Entry 1IKN (X-ray diffraction, 2.30 A resolution); this record covers chains C and D of the 3 polymer chains in the assembly.

# Chain C
Name: Protein (nf-kappa-B P50D subunit)
Organism: Mus musculus
Notes: fragment: n-terminal and dimerization domains
UniProtKB: P25799 (NFKB1_MOUSE); residue numbers follow UniProt; this construct covers 245-363
Amino-acid sequence (119 residues; row label = number of the first residue in the row):
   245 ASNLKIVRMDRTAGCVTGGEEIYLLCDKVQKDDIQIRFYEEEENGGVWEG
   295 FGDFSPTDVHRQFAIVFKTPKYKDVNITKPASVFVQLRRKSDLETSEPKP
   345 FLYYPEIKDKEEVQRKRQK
Disordered / not traced: 358-363
UniProt features mapped onto this chain:
  - motif: Gln358 to Lys363 (Nuclear localization signal)
  - modified residue: Ser335 (Phosphoserine)
  - cross-link: Lys323 (Glycyl lysine isopeptide (Lys-Gly) (interchain with G-Cter in SUMO2))

# Chain D
Name: Protein (I-kappa-B-alpha)
Organism: Homo sapiens
UniProtKB: P25963 (IKBA_HUMAN); numbering as in UniProt (aligned over 73-302)
Amino-acid sequence (236 residues; numbered 67 to 302; the number before each row is that of its first residue):
    67 KQQLTEDGDSFLHLAIIHEEKALTMEVIRQVKGDLAFLNFQNNLQQTPLH
   117 LAVITNQPEIAEALLGAGCDPELRDFRGNTPLHLACEQGCLASVGVLTQS
   167 CTTPHLHSILKATNYNGHTCLHLASIHGYLGIVELLVSLGADVNAQEPCN
   217 GRTALHLAVDLQNPDLVSLLLKCGADVNRVTYQGYSPYQLTWGRPSTRIQ
   267 QQLGQLTLENLQMLPESEDEESYDTESEFTEFTEDE
Disordered / not traced: 67-72, 96-100, 294-302
UniProt features mapped onto this chain:
  - motif: Leu110 to Ile120 (Nuclear import signal)
  - modified residue: Asn210 (3S: -3-hydroxyasparagine), Asn244 (3S: -3-hydroxyasparagine), Ser283 (Phosphoserine), Ser288 (Phosphoserine), Thr291 (Phosphothreonine), Ser293 (Phosphoserine), Thr299 (Phosphothreonine)
  - mutagenesis: Leu115 to Ile120 (Greatly reduced nuclear localization. Great reduction in its ability to inhibit DNA binding of RELA), Asn210 (N210A: Almost abolished ability to inhibit NF-kappa-B DNA-binding activity; when associated with A-244), Ser234 (S234A: No inducible ubiquitination nor protein degradation), Asn244 (N244A: Almost abolished ability to inhibit NF-kappa-B DNA-binding activity; when associated with A-210), Ser262 (S262A: No inducible ubiquitination nor protein degradation), Thr263 (T263A: No inducible ubiquitination nor protein degradation)

# How chain C and chain D interact
Pairs across the interface (24; chain C residue first):
  Lys249(C) with Tyr248(D)
  Ile250(C) with Tyr248(D)
  Val251(C) with Asn216(D); Tyr248(D); Gln249(D)
  Arg252(C) with Cys215(D); Asn216(D); Arg218(D); Gln249(D)
  Met253(C) with Cys215(D), hydrogen bond (backbone-backbone)
  Arg255(C) with Tyr181(D); Asn182(D)
  Thr256(C) with Pro214(D); Cys215(D)
  Ala257(C) with Tyr181(D)
  Phe307(C) with Glu286(D); Glu287(D)
  Lys323(C) with Glu138(D)
  Pro324(C) with Glu138(D)
  Lys343(C) with Tyr248(D)
  Tyr348(C) with Tyr181(D), hydrophobic
  Ile351(C) with Asn109(D), hydrogen bond (backbone-side chain); Gln111(D)
  Lys352(C) with Asn109(D)
Other interface residues (no listed pair), chain C (19 interface residues in all): Asn247, Asp254, Asp271, Leu346
Other interface residues (no listed pair), chain D (14 interface residues in all): Tyr289

# Overview
19 residues of chain C and 14 residues of chain D are in contact, with 2 hydrogen bonds. Polar pairs include
Ile351(C)-Asn109(D) and Met253(C)-Cys215(D). UniProt lists 11 mutagenesis sites on chain D.
Here chain C is Protein (nf-kappa-B P50D subunit) (Mus musculus) and chain D is Protein (I-kappa-B-alpha)
(Homo sapiens). Entry 1IKN (Ikappabalpha/nf-kappab complex) was determined by X-ray diffraction.
